Entry 2ZCY (X-ray diffraction, 2.90 A resolution); this record covers chains N and 0 of the 28 polymer chains in the assembly.

[Chain N]
Protein: Proteasome component PRE3
Source organism: Saccharomyces cerevisiae
Notes: EC 3.4.25.1
Reference sequence: P38624 (PSB6_YEAST); the construct lacks a stretch of the UniProt sequence and is renumbered around it, so the offset changes along the chain: 1-70 = UniProt 20-89; 72-92 = UniProt 90-110; 94-105 = UniProt 111-122; 106-181 = UniProt 125-200; 1 more segments
Chain sequence (196 residues; row label = number of the first residue in the row; note: 3 numbers in that range are skipped by the numbering (no residue carries them; nothing is unmodelled there); a row labelled like 10A-10B holds insertion residues (10A, then the next letters in order)):
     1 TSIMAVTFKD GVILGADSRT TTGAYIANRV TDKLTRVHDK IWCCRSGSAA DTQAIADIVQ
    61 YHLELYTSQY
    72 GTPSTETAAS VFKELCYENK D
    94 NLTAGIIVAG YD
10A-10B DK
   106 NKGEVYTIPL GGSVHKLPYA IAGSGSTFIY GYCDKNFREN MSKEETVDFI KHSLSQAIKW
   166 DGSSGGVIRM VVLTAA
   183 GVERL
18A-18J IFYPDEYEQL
Glycans and other covalent adducts: Syringolin A (SRG) linked to Thr1
Residues lining bound ligands: Syringolin A (SRG; (2S)-2-[[(2S)-1-[[(5S,8S,9E)-2,7-dioxo-5-propan-2-yl-1,6-diazacyclododeca-3,9-dien-8-yl]amino]-3-methyl-1-oxo-butan-2-yl]carbamoylamino]-3-methyl-butanoic acid): Arg19, Thr20, Thr21, Thr22, Ala27, Lys33, Arg45, Ser46, Gly47, Ser48, Ala49
Curated features (UniProtKB/Swiss-Prot):
  - active site: Thr1 (Nucleophile)

[Chain 0]
Protein: Proteasome component PRE4
Source organism: Saccharomyces cerevisiae
Notes: EC 3.4.25.1
Reference sequence: P30657 (PSB4_YEAST); the construct lacks a stretch of the UniProt sequence and is renumbered around it, so the offset changes along the chain: -41 to -1 = UniProt 1-41; 1-70 = UniProt 42-111; 74-92 = UniProt 120-138; 93-105 = UniProt 141-153; 3 more segments
Chain sequence (266 residues; numbered -41 to 211 plus 19 insertion-coded residues; 6 numbers in that range are skipped by the numbering (no residue carries them; nothing is unmodelled there); the number before each row is that of its first residue; a row labelled like 71B-71D holds insertion residues (71B, then the next letters in order); numbers below 1 keep their minus sign (Met-41 is residue -41)):
   -41 MNHDPFSWGR PADSTYGAYN TQIANAGASP MVNTQQPIVT G
     1 TSVISMKYDN GVIIAADNLG SYGSLLRFNG VERLIPVGDN TVVGISGDIS DMQHIERLLK
    61 DLVTENAYDN
   69A P
   69C L
   70A A
   71A D
    72 A
71B-71D EEA
    74 LEPSYIFEYL ATVMYQRRS
92A-92B KM
    93 NPLWNAIIVA GVQ
10A-10B SN
   106 GDQFLRYVNL LGVTYSSPTL ATGFGAHMAN PLLRKV
14A-14G VDRESDI
   144 PKTTVQVAEE AIVNAMRVLY YRDARSSRNF SLAIIDKN
   18A T
   183 GLTFKKNLQV ENMKWDFAKD IKGYGTQKI
Unresolved in the structure: -41 to -9

[Chain N / chain 0 interface]
Contacting residue pairs (60; chain N residue first):
  Tyr18C(N) - Trp197(0)
  Tyr18C(N) - Asp198(0)
  Tyr18C(N) - Lys201(0)
  Pro18D(N) - Trp197(0)
  Asp18E(N) - Arg171(0)  salt bridge
  Glu18H(N) - Tyr163(0)  hydrogen bond
  Glu18H(N) - Arg171(0)  salt bridge
  Arg19(N) - Ala167(0)
  Ala24(N) - Phe129(0)
  Ala24(N) - Arg165(0)
  Ala24(N) - Asp166(0)
  Ala24(N) - Ala167(0)  hydrogen bond (backbone-backbone)
  Tyr25(N) - Phe129(0)  hydrophobic
  Tyr25(N) - Arg165(0)
  Ile26(N) - Tyr164(0)
  Ile26(N) - Arg165(0)  hydrogen bond (backbone-backbone)
  Ile26(N) - Asp166(0)
  Ile26(N) - Ala167(0)
  Ala27(N) - Arg165(0)  hydrogen bond (backbone-side chain)
  Arg29(N) - Tyr164(0)
  Arg29(N) - Arg165(0)
  Arg29(N) - Lys196(0)  hydrogen bond (side chain-backbone)
  Arg29(N) - Trp197(0)
  Arg29(N) - Phe199(0)
  Val30(N) - Phe199(0)  hydrophobic
  Val30(N) - Ala200(0)  hydrophobic
  Val30(N) - Ile203(0)
  Asp32(N) - Lys204(0)
  Asp32(N) - Gly205(0)  hydrogen bond (side chain-backbone)
  Asp32(N) - Gln209(0)
  Leu34(N) - Gln209(0)
  Thr35(N) - Tyr206(0)
  Thr35(N) - Gln209(0)
  Arg36(N) - Gln209(0)  hydrogen bond (backbone-side chain)
  Arg36(N) - Ile211(0)
  Trp42(N) - Gln209(0)
  Trp42(N) - Ile211(0)  hydrophobic
  Arg45(N) - Tyr206(0)
  Gln53(N) - Tyr206(0)
  Ala56(N) - Tyr206(0)
  Asp57(N) - Tyr206(0)  hydrogen bond
  Phe133(N) - Leu25(0)  hydrophobic
  Lys164(N) - Leu26(0)
  Trp165(N) - Ser24(0)
  Trp165(N) - Leu25(0)
  Trp165(N) - Leu26(0)  hydrogen bond (backbone-backbone)
  Trp165(N) - Arg27(0)
  Asp166(N) - Ser24(0)
  Gly167(N) - Ser24(0)  hydrogen bond (backbone-backbone)
  Gly167(N) - Leu26(0)
  Gly167(N) - Ala167(0)
  Gly171(N) - Trp197(0)
  Val172(N) - Trp197(0)  hydrophobic
  Val172(N) - Ala200(0)  hydrophobic
  Arg174(N) - Ala200(0)  hydrogen bond (side chain-backbone)
  Arg174(N) - Ile203(0)  hydrogen bond (side chain-backbone)
  Arg186(N) - Lys204(0)
  Arg186(N) - Gly205(0)
  Arg186(N) - Gln209(0)
  Arg186(N) - Ile211(0)  hydrogen bond (side chain-backbone)
Other interface residues (no listed pair), chain N (33 interface residues in all): Ile18A, Thr21, Asn28, Ile163
Other interface residues (no listed pair), chain 0 (26 interface residues in all): Met133, Arg168, Met195

[Overview]
33 residues of chain N face 26 of chain 0 across their interface, with 13 hydrogen bonds and 2 salt bridges.
Among the polar pairs are Asp18E(N)-Arg171(0), Glu18H(N)-Arg171(0) and Glu18H(N)-Tyr163(0). Syringolin A is
covalently linked to Thr1(N). From UniProt: active-site residue Thr1(N) on chain N.
Here chain N is Proteasome component PRE3 and chain 0 is Proteasome component PRE4, both from Saccharomyces
cerevisiae. Entry 2ZCY (yeast 20S proteasome:syringolin A-complex) was determined by X-ray diffraction
together with 3BDM from the same study.
